Entry 9BW1 (electron microscopy, 3.65 A resolution); this record covers chains 2 and M of the 24 polymer chains in the assembly.

== Chain 2 ==
Molecule: LE_polyA
Sequence (85 nucleotides; numbered -14 to 70; the number before each row is that of its first residue; numbers below 1 keep their minus sign (DA-14 is residue -14)):
   -14 AAAAAAAAAAAAAAATGTGACTTTACCCATAACTTTGCCGCAACGGCAAG
    36 CTTATGCTTCCAATAAAGGGTGGCAAGGTTATGGT
Not modelled in the structure: -14 to -4, 31-70

== Chain M ==
Protein: Integrase
Organism: Peltigera membranacea
UniProt: A0A235IFR8 (A0A235IFR8_9NOSO); residue numbers follow UniProt; this construct covers 1-898
Amino-acid sequence (898 residues; each row starts with the number of its first residue):
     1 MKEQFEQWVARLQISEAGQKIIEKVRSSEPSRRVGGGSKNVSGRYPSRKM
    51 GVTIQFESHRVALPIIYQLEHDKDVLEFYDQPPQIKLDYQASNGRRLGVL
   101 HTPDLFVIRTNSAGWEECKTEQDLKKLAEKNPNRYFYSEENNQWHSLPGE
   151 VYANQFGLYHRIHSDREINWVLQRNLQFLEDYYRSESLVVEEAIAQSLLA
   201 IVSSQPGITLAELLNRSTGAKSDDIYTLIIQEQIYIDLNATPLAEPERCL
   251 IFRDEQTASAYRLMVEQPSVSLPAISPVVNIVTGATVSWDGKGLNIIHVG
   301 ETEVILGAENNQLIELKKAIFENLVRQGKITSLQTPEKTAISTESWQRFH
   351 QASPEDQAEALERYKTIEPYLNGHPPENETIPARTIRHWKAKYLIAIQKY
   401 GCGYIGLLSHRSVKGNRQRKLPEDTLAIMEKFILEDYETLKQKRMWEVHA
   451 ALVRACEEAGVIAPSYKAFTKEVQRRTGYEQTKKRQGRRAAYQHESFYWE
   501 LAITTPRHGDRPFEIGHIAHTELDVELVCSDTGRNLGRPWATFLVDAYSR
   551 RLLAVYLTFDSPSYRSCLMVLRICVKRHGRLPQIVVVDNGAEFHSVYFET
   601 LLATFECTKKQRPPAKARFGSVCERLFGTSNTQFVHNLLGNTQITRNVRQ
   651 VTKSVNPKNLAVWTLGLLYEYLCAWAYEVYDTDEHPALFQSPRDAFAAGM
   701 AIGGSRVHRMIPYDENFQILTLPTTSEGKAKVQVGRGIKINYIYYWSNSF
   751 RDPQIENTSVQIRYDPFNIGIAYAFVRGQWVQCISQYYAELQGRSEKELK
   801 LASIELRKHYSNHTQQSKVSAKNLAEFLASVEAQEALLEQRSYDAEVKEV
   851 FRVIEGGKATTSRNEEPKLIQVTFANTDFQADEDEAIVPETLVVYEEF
Not modelled in the structure: 264-341, 858-898
Construct notes: engineered mutation Ala62 (Glu in A0A235IFR8), Ala519 (Asp in A0A235IFR8)
Metal / ion sites: Mg2+ site 1 near Asp104 (its only coordinating residue here); Mg2+ site 2 near His520 (its only coordinating residue here)

== Interface between chain 2 and chain M ==
Pairs across the interface (49):
  DA-3(2) with Arg32(M), hydrogen bond to the sugar; Glu57(M), phosphate contact; Thr102(M), hydrogen bond to the phosphate
  DA-2(2) with Asn40(M), hydrogen bond to the phosphate; Glu57(M), sugar contact; Ser58(M), hydrogen bond to the phosphate; Asp104(M), phosphate contact; Lys119(M), salt bridge to the phosphate
  DA-1(2) with Lys39(M), base contact; Asn40(M), sugar contact; Ser58(M), hydrogen bond to the phosphate; Val61(M), phosphate contact; Thr120(M), phosphate contact; Asp123(M), base contact; Lys126(M), base contact
  DA0(2) with Val41(M), phosphate contact; Ser58(M), phosphate contact; His59(M), salt bridge to the phosphate; Arg60(M), sugar contact; Val61(M), phosphate contact; Tyr498(M), sugar contact
  DT1(2) with His59(M), salt bridge to the phosphate; Tyr498(M), sugar contact; Arg507(M), hydrogen bond to the sugar; His508(M), base contact; His517(M), base contact; Arg618(M), sugar contact; Phe619(M), hydrogen bond to the base
  DG2(2) with Phe497(M), base contact; Tyr498(M), hydrogen bond to the phosphate; Arg618(M), salt bridge to the phosphate; Ser621(M), hydrogen bond to the base; Arg625(M), base contact
  DT3(2) with Phe497(M), base contact; Arg507(M), phosphate contact; His508(M), salt bridge to the phosphate; Ser621(M), sugar contact; Arg625(M), base contact
  DG4(2) with Arg550(M), salt bridge to the phosphate; Arg625(M), hydrogen bond to the base; His685(M), salt bridge to the phosphate; Pro686(M), sugar contact; Ala687(M), phosphate contact
  DA5(2) with Arg625(M), hydrogen bond to the sugar; Thr629(M), sugar contact; Gln633(M), phosphate contact; His685(M), salt bridge to the phosphate; Pro686(M), phosphate contact
  DC6(2) with Gln633(M), phosphate contact
Interface residues without a listed pair, chain M (39 interface residues in all): Gly37, Leu100, His101, Gln122, Gln493, Ile515, Val586, Thr632, Tyr680

== In short ==
10 residues of chain 2 face 39 of chain M across their interface, with 11 hydrogen bonds and 8 salt bridges.
Among the polar pairs are DT1(2)-Phe619(M), DG2(2)-Ser621(M) and DG4(2)-Arg625(M).
Here chain 2 is LE_polyA and chain M is Integrase (Peltigera membranacea). Entry 9BW1 (TnsABCD-DNA
transpososome) was determined by electron microscopy (same publication as 8V32).
